Entry 5A2J (X-ray diffraction, 1.65 A resolution); this record covers chains H and P.

== Chain H ==
Molecule: Scfv-SM3
From: Mus musculus
UniProt: chimeric construct of P01801, P01727: residues 6-113 from P01801 (HVM32_MOUSE) positions 6-115 (offset varies); residues 1003-1095 from P01727 positions 20-115 (offset varies)
Chain sequence (244 residues; each row starts with the number of its first residue; note: 873 numbers in that range are skipped by the numbering (no residue carries them; nothing is unmodelled there); a row labelled like 52A-52C holds insertion residues (52A, then the next letters in order)):
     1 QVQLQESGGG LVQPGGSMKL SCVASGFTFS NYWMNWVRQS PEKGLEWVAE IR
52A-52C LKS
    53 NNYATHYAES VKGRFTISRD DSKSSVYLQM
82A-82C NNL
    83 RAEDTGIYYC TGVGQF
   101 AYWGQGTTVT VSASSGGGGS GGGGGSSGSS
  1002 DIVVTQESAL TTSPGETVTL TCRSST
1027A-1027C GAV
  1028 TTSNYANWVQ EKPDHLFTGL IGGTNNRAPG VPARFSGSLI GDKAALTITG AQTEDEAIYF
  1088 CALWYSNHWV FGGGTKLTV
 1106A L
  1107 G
Disordered / not traced: 113-130, 1002
Construct notes: cloning artifact (1-5); insertion (94, 97); conflict Val95 (Thr100 in P01801), Thr108 (Leu110 in P01801), Asp1002 (Gln20 in P01727), Ile1003 (Ala21 in P01727), Ala1078 (Thr98 in P01727), Ile1085 (Met106 in P01727); linker (114-130)
Disulfides: Cys22-Cys92, Cys1023-Cys1088

== Chain P ==
Molecule: The naked peptide apdtrp
Chain sequence (6 residues; numbered 1 to 6; the number before each row is that of its first residue):
     1 APDTRP

== Chain H / chain P interface ==
Contacting residue pairs - 14 pairs, chain H then chain P:
  Asn31(H) - Arg5(P)  hydrogen bond (backbone-side chain)
  Tyr32(H) - Asp3(P)
  Tyr32(H) - Arg5(P)
  Tyr32(H) - Pro6(P)  hydrogen bond (side chain-backbone)
  Trp33(H) - Ala1(P)
  Trp33(H) - Pro2(P)
  Trp33(H) - Asp3(P)  hydrogen bond (backbone-side chain)
  Gln97(H) - Asp3(P)  hydrogen bond (side chain-backbone)
  Tyr1032(H) - Ala1(P)
  Tyr1032(H) - Pro2(P)
  Tyr1032(H) - Thr4(P)
  Trp1091(H) - Ala1(P)
  Trp1091(H) - Pro2(P)
  Trp1096(H) - Pro2(P)  hydrophobic
Interface residues without a listed pair, chain H (8 interface residues in all): Gly96
Interface features reported in the paper:
  - specific contacts: Asp3(P)-Trp33(H) (hydrophobic contact), Arg5(P)-Tyr32(H) (hydrophobic contact), Arg5(P)-Asn31(H) (hydrogen bond)
  - epitope / paratope residues, chain P: Pro2(P), Asp3(P), Arg5(P)
  - interface residues, chain P: Pro2(P)

== Summary ==
Chain H and chain P form an interface of 8 and 6 residues respectively; the contacts include 4 hydrogen bonds.
Polar contacts include Asn31(H)-Arg5(P), Tyr32(H)-Pro6(P) and Trp33(H)-Asp3(P). The authors report hydrophobic
contacts between Asp3(P) and Trp33(H) and Arg5(P) and Tyr32(H); a hydrogen bond between Arg5(P) and Asn31(H).
The paper reports epitope/paratope residues Pro2(P), Asp3(P) and Arg5(P); the interface residue Pro2(P).
Here chain H is Scfv-SM3 (Mus musculus) and chain P is the naked peptide apdtrp. Entry 5A2J (Crystal structure
of scFv-SM3 in complex with the naked peptide APDTRP) was determined by X-ray diffraction, deposited together
with 5A2I, 5A2K and 5A2L.
